Entry 8G23 (X-ray diffraction, 2.71 A resolution); this record covers chains C and J of the 6 polymer chains in the assembly.

[Chain C]
Name: Cyclic GMP-AMP synthase
From: Mus musculus
Notes: EC 2.7.7.86; fragment: catalytic domain, residues 147-507
UniProt: Q8C6L5 (CGAS_MOUSE); numbering as in UniProt (aligned over 147-507)
Chain sequence (364 residues; each row starts with the number of its first residue):
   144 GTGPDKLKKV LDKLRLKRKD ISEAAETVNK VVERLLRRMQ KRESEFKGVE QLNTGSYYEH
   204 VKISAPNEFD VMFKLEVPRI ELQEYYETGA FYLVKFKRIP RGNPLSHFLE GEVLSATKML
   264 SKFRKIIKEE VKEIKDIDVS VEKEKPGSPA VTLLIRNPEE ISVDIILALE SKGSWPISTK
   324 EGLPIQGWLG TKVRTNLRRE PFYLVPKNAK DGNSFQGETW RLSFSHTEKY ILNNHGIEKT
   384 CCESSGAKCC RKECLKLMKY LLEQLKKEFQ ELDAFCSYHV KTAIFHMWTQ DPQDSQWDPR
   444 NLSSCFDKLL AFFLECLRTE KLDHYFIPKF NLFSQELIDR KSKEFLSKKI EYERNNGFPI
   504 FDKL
Disordered / not traced: 144-148, 240-245, 253-255, 353-358, 507
Differences from the reference sequence: expression tag (144-146)
Metal / ion sites: Mg2+: Glu211, Asp213 (together with VWX); Zn2+: His378, Cys384, Cys385, Cys392
Small-molecule neighbours: VWX ([[(2R,3R,4R,5R)-4-[[(2R,3S,4R,5R)-5-(6-aminopurin-9-yl)-3,4-bis(oxidanyl)oxolan-2-yl]methoxy-oxidanyl-phosphoryl]oxy-3-oxidanyl-5-(6-oxidanylidene-1H-purin-9-yl)oxolan-2-yl]methoxy-oxidanyl-phosphoryl] phosphono hydrogen phosphate): Gly198, Ser199, Glu202, Lys205, Glu211, Asp213, Met215, Ser291, Pro292, Ala293, Asp307, Ile309, Val348, Lys350, Arg364, Leu365, Ser366, Ser368, Lys402, Cys419, Ser420, Tyr421, Lys424, His467
UniProt features mapped onto this chain:
  - region: Lys372 to Lys395 (DNA-binding)
  - motif: Leu154 to Leu159 (Nuclear export signal), Asp281 to Ser291 (Nuclear localization signal)
  - binding site (GTP): Thr197, Asp307, Arg364 to Glu371
  - binding site (ATP): Ser199, Glu371, Lys402, Ser420 to Lys424
  - binding site (Mg(2+)): Glu211, Asp213, Asp307
  - binding site (2',3'-cGAMP): Asp213, Gly290, Asp307, Lys350, Arg364 to Ser366
  - binding site (Zn(2+)): His378, Cys384, Cys385, Cys392
  - site: Arg241 (Arginine-anchor), Asp307, Ile308 (Cleavage)
  - modified residue: Lys156 (N6-lactoyllysine), Glu176 (PolyADP-ribosyl glutamic acid), Ser199 (Phosphoserine), Tyr201 (Phosphotyrosine), Glu272 (5-glutamyl polyglutamate), Ser291 (Phosphoserine), Glu302 (5-glutamyl glutamate), Lys372 (N6-acetyllysine), Lys382 (N6-acetyllysine), Lys402 (N6-acetyllysine), Ser420 (Phosphoserine), Lys491 (N6-methyllysine)
  - lipidation (S-palmitoyl cysteine): Cys392, Cys393, Cys459
  - cross-link (Glycyl lysine isopeptide (Lys-Gly)): Lys217 (interchain with G-Cter in SUMO), Lys271 (interchain with G-Cter in ubiquitin), Lys335 (interchain with G-Cter in SUMO), Lys372 (interchain with G-Cter in SUMO), Lys382 (interchain with G-Cter in SUMO), Lys399 (interchain with G-Cter in ubiquitin), Lys402 (interchain with G-Cter in ubiquitin), Lys409 (interchain with G-Cter in ubiquitin), Lys410 (interchain with G-Cter in ubiquitin), Lys464 (interchain with G-Cter in SUMO)
  - mutagenesis: Lys156 (K156Q: Mimics lactylation; knockin mice show higher mortality following HSV-1 infection), Asn172 (N172K: Induces alteration of the DNA-binding surface and leads to decreased synthesis of cyclic GMP-AMP (cGAMP); when associated with L-180), Glu176 (E176A: Abolished poly-ADP-ribosylation by PARP1, stimulating interferon production in knockin mice), Arg180 (R180L: Induces alteration of the DNA-binding surface and leads to decreased synthesis of cyclic GMP-AMP (cGAMP); when associated with K-182), Gly198 (G198A: Abolishes stimulation of interferon production; when associated with A-199), Ser199 (S199A: Abolishes stimulation of interferon production; when associated with A-199), Tyr201 (Y201E: Phosphomimetic mutant; reduced translocation to the nucleus following treatment with etoposide), Glu211 to Asp213 (Abolished nucleotidyltransferase activity. Does not affect nuclear localization and tethering to chromatin), Glu211 (E211A: Abolishes ability to promote type-I interferon production), Asp213 (D213A: Abolishes ability to promote type-I interferon production), Lys217 (K217R: Reduced sumoylation), Arg222 (R222E: Impaired tethering to chromatin, leading to constitutive activation in the absence of DNA), 31 further mutagenesis entries in UniProt
What the authors report for this chain:
  - mutagenesis - E211Q/D213N: abolished catalytic activity
  - specificity-determining residues: His467 (proposed by the authors, not directly observed)
  - mutagenesis - R364A (33-fold), H467A: decreased catalytic activity on ATP/GTP
  - mutagenesis - H467A (2-fold): increased catalytic activity on GTP/GTP
  - specificity-determining residues: Ile309, Arg364
  - mutagenesis - R364A (10-fold): decreased catalytic activity on GTP/GTP
  - mutagenesis - R364A (4-fold): increased catalytic activity on ATP/ATP

[Chain J]
Molecule: Palindromic DNA18
Sequence (18 nucleotides; numbered 1 to 18; the number before each row is that of its first residue):
     1 ATCTGTACAT GTACAGAT

[How chain C and chain J interact]
Contacting residue pairs (14):
  Arg161(C) - DA7(J)  base contact
  Arg161(C) - DC8(J)  phosphate contact
  Arg161(C) - DA9(J)  sugar contact
  Ser165(C) - DA9(J)  hydrogen bond to the phosphate
  Ser165(C) - DT10(J)  hydrogen bond to the phosphate
  Ala168(C) - DT10(J)  phosphate contact
  Ala168(C) - DG11(J)  phosphate contact
  Asn172(C) - DG11(J)  hydrogen bond to the phosphate
  Asn196(C) - DT12(J)  hydrogen bond to the phosphate
  Tyr200(C) - DT10(J)  hydrogen bond to the phosphate
  Tyr200(C) - DG11(J)  hydrogen bond to the phosphate
  Tyr201(C) - DG11(J)  phosphate contact
  Tyr201(C) - DT12(J)  phosphate contact
  Lys372(C) - DT12(J)  salt bridge to the phosphate
Other interface residues (no listed pair), chain C (10 interface residues in all): Lys151, Ile164
Other interface residues (no listed pair), chain J (7 interface residues in all): DT2

[Overview]
Chain C and chain J form an interface of 10 and 7 residues respectively; the contacts include 6 hydrogen bonds
and 1 salt bridge. Polar pairs include Ser165(C)-DA9(J), Ser165(C)-DT10(J) and Asn172(C)-DG11(J). Ligands of
chain C: compound VWX. From the paper: R364A and H467A of chain C reduce catalytic activity on ATP/GTP;
specificity determinants His467(C), Ile309(C) and Arg364(C).
Here chain C is Cyclic GMP-AMP synthase (Mus musculus) and chain J is Palindromic DNA18. Entry 8G23 (Structure
of Ternary Complex of cGAS with dsDNA and Bound pppIpA) was determined by X-ray diffraction, deposited
together with 7UUX, 7UXW, 7UYQ, 7UYZ, 7UZR, 7V0W and 14 further entries.
